PDB entry 8WBA | electron microscopy, 3.10 A resolution | chains A and B

# Chain A (and B)
Protein: ABC transporter G family member 25
Organism: Arabidopsis thaliana
Notes: chain B of this document is another copy of the same molecule, construct and numbering; everything in this record applies to it too
UniProtKB: Q84TH5 (AB25G_ARATH); numbering as in UniProt (aligned over 1-662)
Amino-acid sequence (698 residues; each row starts with the number of its first residue; numbers below 1 keep their minus sign (Met-35 is residue -35)):
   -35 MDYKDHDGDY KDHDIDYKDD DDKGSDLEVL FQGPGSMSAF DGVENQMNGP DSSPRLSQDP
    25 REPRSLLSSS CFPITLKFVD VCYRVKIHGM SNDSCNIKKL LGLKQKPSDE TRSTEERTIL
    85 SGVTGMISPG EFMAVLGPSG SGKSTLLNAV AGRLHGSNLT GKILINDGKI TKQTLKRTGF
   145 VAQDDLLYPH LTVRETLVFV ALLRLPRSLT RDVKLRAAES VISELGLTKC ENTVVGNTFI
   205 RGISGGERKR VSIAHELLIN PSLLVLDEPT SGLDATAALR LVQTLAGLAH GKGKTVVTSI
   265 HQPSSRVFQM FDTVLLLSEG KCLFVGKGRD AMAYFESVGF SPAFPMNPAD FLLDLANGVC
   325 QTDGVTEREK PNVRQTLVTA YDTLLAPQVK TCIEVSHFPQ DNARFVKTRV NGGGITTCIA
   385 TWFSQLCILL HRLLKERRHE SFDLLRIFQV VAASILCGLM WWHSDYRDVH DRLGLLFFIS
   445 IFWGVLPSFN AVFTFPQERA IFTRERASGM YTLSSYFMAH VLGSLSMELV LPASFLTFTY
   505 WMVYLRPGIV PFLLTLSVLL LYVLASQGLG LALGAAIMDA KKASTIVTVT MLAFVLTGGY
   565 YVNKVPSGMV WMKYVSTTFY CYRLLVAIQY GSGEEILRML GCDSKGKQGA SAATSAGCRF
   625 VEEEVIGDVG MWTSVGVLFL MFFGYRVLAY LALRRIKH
Unresolved in the structure: -35 to 34, 50-81, 326-336, 358-377, 608-617, 661-662
Construct notes: initiating methionine (-35); expression tag (-34 to 0)
UniProt features mapped onto this chain:
  - binding site (ATP): Gly101 to Ser108
  - glycosylation (N-linked (GlcNAc...) asparagine): Asn56, Asn122
Disulfides: Cys606-Cys622
From the paper describing this entry:
  - mutagenesis - E232Q: abolished catalytic activity on ATP

# How chain A and chain B interact
Residue-residue contacts - 108 pairs, chain A then chain B:
  Ser103(A) with Asp238(B), hydrogen bond
  Asp238(A) with Ser103(B), hydrogen bond; His265(B)
  Ala239(A) with Gln266(B)
  Gln266(A) with Ala239(B)
  Ser268(A) with Asp314(B), hydrogen bond
  Ser269(A) with Phe308(B); Met310(B); Asn311(B); Asp314(B), hydrogen bond (backbone-side chain)
  Arg270(A) with Phe308(B); Asp318(B), salt bridge; Val323(B)
  Gln273(A) with Phe308(B)
  Phe308(A) with Ser269(B); Arg270(B); Gln273(B)
  Pro309(A) with Pro312(B)
  Met310(A) with Ser269(B); Arg270(B), hydrogen bond
  Asn311(A) with Ser269(B); Asn311(B), hydrogen bond (backbone-side chain); Asp314(B), hydrogen bond
  Pro312(A) with Pro309(B)
  Asp314(A) with Ser268(B), hydrogen bond; Ser269(B), hydrogen bond (side chain-backbone); Asn311(B)
  Asp318(A) with Arg270(B), salt bridge
  Asn321(A) with Thr240(B)
  Gln325(A) with Arg270(B)
  Leu409(A) with Lys545(B); Lys546(B); Thr549(B)
  Phe412(A) with Thr549(B); Ile550(B), hydrophobic; Val553(B), hydrophobic
  Gln413(A) with Thr549(B), hydrogen bond
  Ala416(A) with Val553(B), hydrophobic
  Ala417(A) with Leu556(B), hydrophobic
  Leu420(A) with Leu556(B), hydrophobic; Ala557(B); Leu560(B), hydrophobic
  Leu423(A) with Pro570(B); Met573(B), hydrophobic
  Met424(A) with Leu560(B); Thr561(B); Val566(B); Val569(B), hydrophobic; Pro570(B); Met573(B), hydrophobic
  Trp425(A) with Leu560(B), hydrophobic; Tyr565(B), hydrophobic; Val566(B)
  Trp426(A) with Pro570(B), hydrophobic
  Asp432(A) with Lys568(B), salt bridge
  His434(A) with His434(B), hydrogen bond; Tyr564(B); Asn567(B), hydrogen bond; Glu628(B), salt bridge
  Asp435(A) with Tyr565(B); Val566(B); Asn567(B), hydrogen bond (side chain-backbone); Lys568(B), hydrogen bond (side chain-backbone)
  Gly438(A) with Tyr565(B)
  Phe442(A) with Leu556(B), hydrophobic; Leu560(B), hydrophobic
  Ile445(A) with Tyr565(B)
  Lys545(A) with Leu409(B)
  Lys546(A) with Leu409(B)
  Thr549(A) with Leu409(B); Gln413(B), hydrogen bond
  Ile550(A) with Phe412(B), hydrophobic
  Val553(A) with Ala416(B), hydrophobic
  Leu556(A) with Ala417(B), hydrophobic; Leu420(B), hydrophobic; Phe442(B), hydrophobic
  Ala557(A) with Leu420(B)
  Leu560(A) with Leu420(B), hydrophobic; Met424(B); Trp425(B), hydrophobic; Phe442(B), hydrophobic
  Thr561(A) with Met424(B)
  Tyr564(A) with His434(B); Tyr564(B), hydrophobic; Tyr565(B), hydrophobic
  Tyr565(A) with Trp425(B), hydrophobic; His434(B); Asp435(B); Gly438(B); Ile445(B); Tyr564(B); Tyr565(B), hydrogen bond
  Val566(A) with Met424(B), hydrophobic; Trp425(B); Asp435(B)
  Asn567(A) with His434(B), hydrogen bond; Asp435(B), hydrogen bond (backbone-side chain)
  Lys568(A) with Asp432(B), salt bridge; Asp435(B), hydrogen bond (backbone-side chain)
  Val569(A) with Met424(B), hydrophobic
  Pro570(A) with Leu423(B); Met424(B); Trp426(B), hydrophobic
  Met573(A) with Leu423(B), hydrophobic; Met424(B), hydrophobic
  Thr618(A) with Thr618(B)
  Phe624(A) with Phe624(B), hydrophobic
  Glu628(A) with His434(B), salt bridge
Other interface residues (no listed pair), chain A (59 interface residues in all): Thr240, Cys421, Phe441, Phe446, Thr552, Leu604
Other interface residues (no listed pair), chain B (60 interface residues in all): Asn321, Cys324, Cys421, Phe446, Thr552, Ala620

# In short
The interface between chain A and chain B involves 59 residues on one side and 60 on the other; the contacts
include 19 hydrogen bonds and 6 salt bridges. Among the polar pairs are Arg270(A)-Asp318(B),
Asp432(A)-Lys568(B) and His434(A)-Glu628(B). From the paper: E232Q of chain A abolishes catalytic activity on
ATP.
Both chains are ABC transporter G family member 25 (Arabidopsis thaliana). Entry 8WBA (Cryo-EM structure of
the ABCG25 bound to CHS) was determined by electron microscopy, deposited together with 8WAM, 8WBX and 8WD6.
